PDB entry 7ZGP | electron microscopy, 2.70 A resolution | chains B and D of the 5 polymer chains in the assembly

[Chain B]
Name: mRNA 3'-end-processing protein YTH1
Source organism: Saccharomyces cerevisiae
UniProtKB: A0A6A5Q2R8 (A0A6A5Q2R8_YEASX); numbering as in UniProt (aligned over 1-208)
Sequence (208 residues; row label = number of the first residue in the row):
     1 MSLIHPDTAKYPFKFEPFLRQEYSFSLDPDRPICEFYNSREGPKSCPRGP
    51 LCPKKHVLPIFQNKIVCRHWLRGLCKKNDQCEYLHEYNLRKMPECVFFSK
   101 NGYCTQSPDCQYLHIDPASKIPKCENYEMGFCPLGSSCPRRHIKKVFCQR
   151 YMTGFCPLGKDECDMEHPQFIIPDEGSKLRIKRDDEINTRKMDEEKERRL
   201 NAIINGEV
Unresolved in the structure: 1, 95-208
Ion coordination: Zn2+ site 1: Cys34, Cys46, Cys52, His56; Zn2+ site 2: Cys67, Cys75, Cys81, His85
Reported in the primary citation:
  - binding site for pre-cleaved CYC1: Ile65, Arg68, His69, Glu82, Tyr83

[Chain D]
Name: Polyadenylation factor subunit 2
Source organism: Saccharomyces cerevisiae
UniProtKB: A0A6A5Q543 (A0A6A5Q543_YEASX); residue numbers follow UniProt; this construct covers 1-465
Sequence (465 residues; numbered 1 to 465; the number before each row is that of its first residue):
     1 MDGHNQNQYQNQNQIQQSQQPPLKKYVTQRRSVDVSSPYINLYYNRRHGL
    51 PNLVVEPETSYTIDIMPPNAYRGRDRVINLPSKFTHLSSNKVKHVIPAIQ
   101 WTPEGRRLVVATYSGEFSLWNASSFTFETLMQAHDSAVTTMKYSHDSDWM
   151 ISGDADGMIKIWQPNFSMVKEIDAAHTESIRDMAFSSNDSKFVTCSDDNI
   201 LKIWNFSNGKQERVLSGHHWDVKSCDWHPEMGLIASASKDNLVKLWDPRS
   251 GNCISSILKFKHTVLKTRFQPTKGNLLMAISKDKSCRVFDIRYSMKELMC
   301 VRDETDYMTLEWHPINESMFTLACYDGSLKHFDLLQNLNEPILTIPYAHD
   351 KCITSLSYNPVGHIFATAAKDRTIRFWTRARPIDPNAYDDPTYNNKKING
   401 WFFGINNDINAVREKSEFGAAPPPPATLEPHALPNMNGFINKKPRQEIPG
   451 IDSNIKSSTLPGLSI
Unresolved in the structure: 1-27, 416-418, 423-465

[Interface between chain B and chain D]
Contacting residue pairs (15):
  Arg72(B) - Arg106(D)
  Arg72(B) - Arg107(D)  hydrogen bond (backbone-side chain)
  Arg72(B) - Asn121(D)  hydrogen bond
  Gly73(B) - Asn165(D)
  Leu74(B) - Arg107(D)
  Leu74(B) - Leu119(D)  hydrophobic
  Leu74(B) - Phe166(D)  hydrophobic
  Cys75(B) - Asn165(D)  hydrogen bond (backbone-side chain)
  Cys75(B) - Ser167(D)
  Lys76(B) - Met131(D)  hydrogen bond
  Lys76(B) - Asn165(D)
  Lys76(B) - Phe166(D)  hydrogen bond (side chain-backbone)
  Lys76(B) - Ser167(D)  hydrogen bond (backbone-side chain)
  Asn78(B) - Gln163(D)
  Asn78(B) - Asn165(D)  hydrogen bond

[In short]
6 residues of chain B face 9 of chain D across their interface; the contacts include 7 hydrogen bonds. Among
the polar pairs are Arg72(B)-Arg107(D), Arg72(B)-Asn121(D) and Cys75(B)-Asn165(D). Cys34(B), Cys46(B),
Cys52(B) and His56(B) form the Zn2+ site 1. The paper reports a binding site for pre-cleaved CYC1 at Ile65(B),
Arg68(B) and His69(B) among others.
Chain B is mRNA 3'-end-processing protein YTH1 and chain D is Polyadenylation factor subunit 2, both from
Saccharomyces cerevisiae; the structure, Polymerase module of CPF in complex with Mpe1 and a pre-cleaved CYC1
RNA, was determined by electron microscopy together with 7ZGQ and 7ZGR from the same study.
